Entry 4BHU (X-ray diffraction, 1.91 A resolution); this record covers chains B and I of the 10 polymer chains in the assembly.

Chain B:
Protein: Uncharacterized protein yuab
From: Bacillus subtilis SUBSP. subtilis
UniProtKB: P71014 (YUAB_BACSU); residues 48-172 here = UniProt positions 48-172
Chain sequence (130 residues; each row starts with the number of its first residue):
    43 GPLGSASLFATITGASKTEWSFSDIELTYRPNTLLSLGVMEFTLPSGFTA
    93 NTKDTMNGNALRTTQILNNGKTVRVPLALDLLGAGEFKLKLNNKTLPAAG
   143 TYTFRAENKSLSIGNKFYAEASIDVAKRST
Not modelled in the structure: 172
Modified residues: K59, K130, K158 (n-dimethyl-lysine; MLY); Mse82, Mse98 (selenomethionine; parent Met)
Differences from the reference sequence: expression tag (43-47); engineered mutation Mse98 (Leu in P71014)
Curated features (UniProtKB/Swiss-Prot):
  - mutagenesis: L76 (L76D: Partial loss of morphological complexity. Biofilm retains nonwetting, hydrophobic nature; L76K: Forms flat, unwrinkled biofilm. Biofilm retains nonwetting, hydrophobic nature), L77 (L77D/K: Forms flat, unwrinkled biofilm. Loss of colony hydrophobicity), L79 (L79D/K: Forms flat, unwrinkled biofilm. Loss of colony hydrophobicity)

Chain I:
Protein: Uncharacterized protein yuab
From: Bacillus subtilis SUBSP. subtilis
UniProtKB: P71014 (YUAB_BACSU); residue numbers follow UniProt; this construct covers 48-172
Chain sequence (130 residues; each row starts with the number of its first residue):
    43 GPLGSASLFATITGASKTEWSFSDIELTYRPDTLLSLGVMEFTLPSGFTA
    93 NTKDTMNGNALRTTQILNNGKTVRVPLALDLLGAGEFKLKLNNKTLPAAG
   143 TYTFRAENKSLSIGNKFYAEASIDVAKRST
Not modelled in the structure: 43-46, 155-159, 171-172
Modified residues: K59, K130 (n-dimethyl-lysine; MLY); Mse82, Mse98 (selenomethionine; parent Met); K158 (N-dimethyl-lysine; MLY)
Differences from the reference sequence: expression tag (43-47); conflict D74 (Asn in P71014); engineered mutation Mse98 (Leu in P71014)
Curated features (UniProtKB/Swiss-Prot):
  - mutagenesis: L76 (L76D: Partial loss of morphological complexity. Biofilm retains nonwetting, hydrophobic nature; L76K: Forms flat, unwrinkled biofilm. Biofilm retains nonwetting, hydrophobic nature), L77 (L77D/K: Forms flat, unwrinkled biofilm. Loss of colony hydrophobicity), L79 (L79D/K: Forms flat, unwrinkled biofilm. Loss of colony hydrophobicity)

Chain B / chain I interface:
Contacting residue pairs - 10 pairs, chain B then chain I:
  V81(B) - L76(I)  hydrophobic
  V81(B) - G125(I)
  R116(B) - L76(I)
  R116(B) - G125(I)  hydrogen bond (side chain-backbone)
  R116(B) - A126(I)  hydrogen bond (side chain-backbone)
  R116(B) - G127(I)
  P118(B) - G125(I)
  K151(B) - L76(I)
  S152(B) - L76(I)
  L153(B) - L121(I)  hydrophobic
Interface residues without a listed pair, chain B (8 interface residues in all): L79, L119
Interface residues without a listed pair, chain I (7 interface residues in all): D122, L124

In short:
Chain B and chain I form an interface of 8 and 7 residues respectively, with 2 hydrogen bonds. Among the polar
pairs are R116(B)-G125(I) and R116(B)-A126(I). Curated annotation (UniProt) lists 3 mutagenesis sites on chain
B; 3 mutagenesis sites on chain I.
Chain B is Uncharacterized protein yuab and chain I is Uncharacterized protein yuab, both from Bacillus
subtilis SUBSP. subtilis; the structure, Crystal structure of BslA - A bacterial hydrophobin, was determined
by X-ray diffraction.
